PDB entry 6PZY | electron microscopy, 3.17 A resolution | chains A and B of the 12 polymer chains in the assembly

[Chain A (and B)]
Name: Neuraminidase
From: Influenza A virus (A/environment/Shanghai/S1439/2013(H7N9))
Notes: EC 3.2.1.18; chain B of this document is another copy of the same molecule, construct and numbering; everything in this record applies to it too
UniProtKB: S5MF06 (S5MF06_9INFA); the construct lacks a stretch of the UniProt sequence and is renumbered around it, so the offset changes along the chain: 41-170 = UniProt 37-166; 171-331 = UniProt 168-328; 333-387 = UniProt 329-383; 389-413 = UniProt 384-408; 1 more segments
Amino-acid sequence (429 residues; row label = number of the first residue in the row; note: 2 numbers in that range are skipped by the numbering (no residue carries them; nothing is unmodelled there); a row labelled like 413A-413B holds insertion residues (413A, then the next letters in order)):
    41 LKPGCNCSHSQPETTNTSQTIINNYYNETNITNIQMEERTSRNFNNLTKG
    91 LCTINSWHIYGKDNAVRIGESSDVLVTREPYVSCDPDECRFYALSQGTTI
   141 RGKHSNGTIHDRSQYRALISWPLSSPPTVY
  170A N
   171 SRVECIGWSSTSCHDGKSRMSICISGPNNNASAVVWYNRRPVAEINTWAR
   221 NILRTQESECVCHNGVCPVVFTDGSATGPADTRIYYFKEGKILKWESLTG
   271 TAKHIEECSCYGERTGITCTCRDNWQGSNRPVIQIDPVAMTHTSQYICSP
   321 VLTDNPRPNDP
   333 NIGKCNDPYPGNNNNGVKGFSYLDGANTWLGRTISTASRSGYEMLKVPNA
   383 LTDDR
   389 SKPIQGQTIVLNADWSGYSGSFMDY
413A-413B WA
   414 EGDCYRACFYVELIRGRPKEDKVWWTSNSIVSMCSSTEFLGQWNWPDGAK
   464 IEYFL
Not modelled in the structure: 41-81
Disulfides: Cys92-Cys417, Cys124-Cys129, Cys175-Cys193, Cys183-Cys230, Cys232-Cys237, Cys278-Cys291, Cys280-Cys289, Cys318-Cys337, Cys421-Cys447
Glycans and other covalent adducts: N-acetylglucosamine (NAG) linked to Asn86, Asn146; glycan linked to Asn200

[How chain A and chain B interact]
Residue-residue contacts (54; chain A residue first):
  Asp113(A) with Ser111(B); Ser112(B)
  Gln136(A) with Arg107(B), hydrogen bond (backbone-side chain)
  Gly137(A) with Arg107(B), hydrogen bond (backbone-side chain); Ile108(B)
  Thr138(A) with Ile108(B)
  Thr139(A) with Ser111(B), hydrogen bond
  Gly142(A) with Glu110(B); Ser111(B)
  Lys143(A) with Glu110(B), hydrogen bond (backbone-side chain); Tyr466(B), hydrogen bond (side chain-backbone)
  His144(A) with Arg107(B), hydrogen bond (side chain-backbone); Glu110(B); Gly461(B); Ala462(B); Lys463(B), hydrogen bond (side chain-backbone); Tyr466(B)
  Gln154(A) with Lys102(B), hydrogen bond (backbone-side chain); Trp456(B); Asn457(B); Pro459(B)
  Tyr155(A) with Asn104(B); Arg107(B); Pro459(B); Asp460(B); Gly461(B)
  Val169(A) with Ile108(B), hydrophobic
  Tyr170(A) with Ser112(B); Asp113(B), hydrogen bond (side chain-backbone); Thr168(B); Tyr170(B), hydrophobic
  Val173(A) with Ser164(B)
  Ile176(A) with Ile99(B), hydrophobic; Gly101(B); Lys102(B)
  Gly196(A) with Trp456(B)
  Pro197(A) with Gln455(B); Trp456(B)
  Asn200(A) with Gly454(B)
  Val204(A) with His98(B)
  Trp206(A) with Tyr100(B), hydrophobic
  Arg210(A) with Pro126(B), hydrogen bond (side chain-backbone); Asp412(B), salt bridge; Trp413A(B); Glu414(B), salt bridge
  Pro211(A) with His98(B); Arg419(B)
  Val212(A) with Arg419(B)
  Glu214(A) with Arg419(B), salt bridge; Ser449(B), hydrogen bond; Leu453(B)
  Asn216(A) with Phe452(B), hydrogen bond (side chain-backbone); Leu453(B); Gly454(B)
Also at the interface, not in a pair above, chain A (30 interface residues in all): Leu115, Asn146, Ser171, Ser195, Ser202, Ile215
Also at the interface, not in a pair above, chain B (41 interface residues in all): Asp127, Leu163, Ser165, Pro166, Ala413B, Glu451, Trp458, Phe467

[Overview]
Chain A and chain B form an interface of 30 and 41 residues respectively; the contacts include 12 hydrogen
bonds and 3 salt bridges. Among the polar pairs are Arg210(A)-Asp412(B), Arg210(A)-Glu414(B) and
Glu214(A)-Arg419(B). N-acetylglucosamine is covalently linked to Asn86(A) and Asn146(A).
Chain A and chain B are both Neuraminidase (Influenza A virus (A/environment/Shanghai/S1439/2013(H7N9))); the
structure, CryoEM derived model of NA-73 Fab in complex with N9 Shanghai2, was determined by electron
microscopy, deposited together with 6PZE, 6PZG, 6PZZ and 6U02.
